7AIJ - chains A and B of the 4 polymer chains in the assembly; structure by X-ray diffraction, 2.95 A resolution.

== Chain A ==
Name: Gag-Pol polyprotein
Organism: Human immunodeficiency virus type 1 BH10
Notes: EC 3.4.23.16, 2.7.7.49, 2.7.7.7, 3.1.26.13, 3.1.13.2, 2.7.7.-, 3.1.-.-
UniProtKB: P03366 (POL_HV1B1); residues 1-554 here correspond to UniProt positions 600-1153 (UniProt number = residue number + 599)
Sequence (556 residues; numbered -1 to 554; the number before each row is that of its first residue; numbers below 1 keep their minus sign (Met-1 is residue -1)):
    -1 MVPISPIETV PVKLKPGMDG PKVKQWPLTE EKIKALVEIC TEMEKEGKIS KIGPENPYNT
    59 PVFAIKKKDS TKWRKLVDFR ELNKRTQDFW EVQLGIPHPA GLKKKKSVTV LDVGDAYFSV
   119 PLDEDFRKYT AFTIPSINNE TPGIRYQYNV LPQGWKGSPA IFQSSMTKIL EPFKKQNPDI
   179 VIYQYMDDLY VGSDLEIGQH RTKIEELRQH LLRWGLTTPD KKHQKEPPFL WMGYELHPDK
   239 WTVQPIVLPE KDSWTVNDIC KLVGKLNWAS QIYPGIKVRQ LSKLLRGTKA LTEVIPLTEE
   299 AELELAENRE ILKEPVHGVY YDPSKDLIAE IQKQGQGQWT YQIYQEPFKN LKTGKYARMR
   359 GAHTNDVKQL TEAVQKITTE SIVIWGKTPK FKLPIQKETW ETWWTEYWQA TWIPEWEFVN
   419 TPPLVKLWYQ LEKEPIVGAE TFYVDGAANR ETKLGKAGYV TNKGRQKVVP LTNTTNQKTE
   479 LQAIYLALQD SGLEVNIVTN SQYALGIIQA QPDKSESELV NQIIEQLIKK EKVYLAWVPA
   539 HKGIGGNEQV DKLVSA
Unresolved in the structure: -1
Construct notes: initiating methionine (-1); expression tag (0); engineered mutation Cys258 (Gln857 in P03366), Ser280 (Cys879 in P03366), Asn498 (Asp1097 in P03366)
UniProt features mapped onto this chain:
  - region: Phe227 to His235 (RT 'primer grip')
  - motif: Trp398 to Trp414 (Tryptophan repeat motif)
  - binding site (Mg(2+)): Asp110, Asp185, Asp186, Asp443, Glu478, Asp549
  - site: Trp401 (Essential for RT p66/p51 heterodimerization), Trp414 (Essential for RT p66/p51 heterodimerization), Phe440, Tyr441 (Cleavage)

== Chain B ==
Name: Gag-Pol polyprotein
Organism: Human immunodeficiency virus type 1 BH10
Notes: EC 3.4.23.16, 2.7.7.49, 2.7.7.7, 3.1.26.13, 3.1.13.2, 2.7.7.-, 3.1.-.-
UniProtKB: P03366 (POL_HV1B1); residues 1-428 here correspond to UniProt positions 600-1027 (UniProt number = residue number + 599)
Sequence (428 residues; numbered 1 to 428; the number before each row is that of its first residue):
     1 PISPIETVPV KLKPGMDGPK VKQWPLTEEK IKALVEICTE MEKEGKISKI GPENPYNTPV
    61 FAIKKKDSTK WRKLVDFREL NKRTQDFWEV QLGIPHPAGL KKKKSVTVLD VGDAYFSVPL
   121 DEDFRKYTAF TIPSINNETP GIRYQYNVLP QGWKGSPAIF QSSMTKILEP FKKQNPDIVI
   181 YQYMDDLYVG SDLEIGQHRT KIEELRQHLL RWGLTTPDKK HQKEPPFLWM GYELHPDKWT
   241 VQPIVLPEKD SWTVNDIQKL VGKLNWASQI YPGIKVRQLS KLLRGTKALT EVIPLTEEAE
   301 LELAENREIL KEPVHGVYYD PSKDLIAEIQ KQGQGQWTYQ IYQEPFKNLK TGKYARMRGA
   361 HTNDVKQLTE AVQKITTESI VIWGKTPKFK LPIQKETWET WWTEYWQATW IPEWEFVNTP
   421 PLVKLWYQ
Unresolved in the structure: 1-3, 215-228
Construct notes: engineered mutation Ser280 (Cys879 in P03366)
UniProt features mapped onto this chain:
  - region: Phe227 to His235 (RT 'primer grip')
  - motif: Trp398 to Trp414 (Tryptophan repeat motif)
  - binding site (Mg(2+)): Asp110, Asp185, Asp186
  - site (Essential for RT p66/p51 heterodimerization): Trp401, Trp414

== Chain A / chain B interface ==
Contacting residue pairs (123; chain A residue first):
  Val8(A) - Glu53(B)
  Pro9(A) - Glu53(B)
  Gln85(A) - Glu53(B)  hydrogen bond (side chain-backbone)
  Asp86(A) - Lys20(B)  salt bridge
  Asp86(A) - Pro55(B)
  Phe87(A) - Pro52(B)
  Phe87(A) - Glu53(B)
  Trp88(A) - Lys20(B)
  Trp88(A) - Val21(B)
  Trp88(A) - Lys22(B)
  Trp88(A) - Pro52(B)  hydrogen bond (backbone-backbone)
  Trp88(A) - Asn54(B)
  Trp88(A) - Pro55(B)
  Trp88(A) - Asn57(B)
  Trp88(A) - Thr131(B)
  Trp88(A) - Arg143(B)
  Val90(A) - Pro140(B)
  Val90(A) - Gly141(B)  hydrogen bond (backbone-backbone)
  Val90(A) - Arg143(B)
  Leu92(A) - Pro133(B)  hydrophobic
  Leu92(A) - Asn137(B)
  Gly93(A) - Asn137(B)  hydrogen bond (backbone-side chain)
  Ile94(A) - Asn137(B)
  Pro95(A) - Asn136(B)
  Pro95(A) - Asn137(B)
  His96(A) - Asn136(B)  hydrogen bond (backbone-side chain)
  Gly99(A) - Asn136(B)
  Ala158(A) - Pro52(B)
  Ile159(A) - Pro52(B)  hydrophobic
  Ser162(A) - Gly51(B)
  Ser162(A) - Pro52(B)
  Thr165(A) - Pro140(B)
  Glu169(A) - Lys49(B)  salt bridge
  Lys172(A) - Thr139(B)
  Val179(A) - Glu138(B)
  Ile180(A) - Glu138(B)
  Tyr181(A) - Asn136(B)  hydrogen bond
  Tyr181(A) - Glu138(B)
  Gln182(A) - Glu138(B)  hydrogen bond (backbone-backbone)
  Gln182(A) - Pro140(B)
  Gln373(A) - Glu396(B)
  Gln373(A) - Thr397(B)  hydrogen bond
  Thr376(A) - Trp401(B)
  Ile380(A) - Leu26(B)
  Ile380(A) - Thr27(B)
  Val381(A) - Pro25(B)  hydrophobic
  Val381(A) - Ile135(B)
  Val381(A) - Asn136(B)  hydrogen bond (backbone-backbone)
  Val381(A) - Asn137(B)
  Ile382(A) - Ile135(B)
  Ile382(A) - Asn136(B)
  Trp383(A) - Ile135(B)
  Gly384(A) - Thr27(B)
  Gly384(A) - Glu28(B)  hydrogen bond (backbone-backbone)
  Gly384(A) - Ile135(B)
  Thr386(A) - Trp401(B)
  Trp402(A) - Lys331(B)  hydrogen bond (backbone-side chain)
  Trp402(A) - His361(B)
  Trp402(A) - Thr362(B)
  Trp402(A) - Asp364(B)
  Tyr405(A) - Lys331(B)  hydrogen bond (backbone-side chain)
  Trp406(A) - Lys331(B)
  Trp406(A) - Asn418(B)  hydrogen bond
  Trp406(A) - Thr419(B)
  Trp406(A) - Pro420(B)
  Trp406(A) - Pro421(B)
  Gln407(A) - Lys331(B)  hydrogen bond (backbone-side chain)
  Gln407(A) - Pro392(B)
  Gln407(A) - Ile393(B)
  Gln407(A) - Gln394(B)
  Gln407(A) - Val417(B)  hydrogen bond (side chain-backbone)
  Gln407(A) - Asn418(B)
  Ala408(A) - Pro392(B)  hydrogen bond (backbone-backbone)
  Ala408(A) - Ile393(B)
  Thr409(A) - Asp364(B)
  Trp410(A) - Thr362(B)  hydrogen bond (side chain-backbone)
  Trp410(A) - Asn363(B)
  Trp410(A) - Val365(B)  hydrophobic
  Trp410(A) - Trp401(B)  hydrophobic
  Trp410(A) - Tyr405(B)
  Pro412(A) - Trp401(B)
  Pro433(A) - Asn255(B)
  Pro433(A) - Leu289(B)  hydrophobic
  Pro433(A) - Thr290(B)
  Ile434(A) - Thr290(B)
  Val435(A) - Thr290(B)
  Thr439(A) - Lys287(B)
  Thr439(A) - Ala288(B)
  Thr439(A) - Leu289(B)  hydrogen bond (side chain-backbone)
  Tyr441(A) - Val254(B)
  Tyr441(A) - Gln258(B)
  Tyr441(A) - Thr286(B)
  Tyr441(A) - Lys287(B)  hydrogen bond (side chain-backbone)
  Val458(A) - Thr286(B)
  Thr459(A) - Thr286(B)
  Asn460(A) - Thr286(B)
  Asn460(A) - Lys287(B)
  Asn460(A) - Ala288(B)
  Asn494(A) - Leu289(B)
  Val496(A) - Gln258(B)
  Val496(A) - Leu289(B)  hydrophobic
  Gln500(A) - Trp266(B)
  Gln507(A) - Pro421(B)
  Tyr532(A) - Asn255(B)  hydrogen bond
  Tyr532(A) - Leu289(B)  hydrophobic
  Trp535(A) - Val423(B)  hydrophobic
  Val536(A) - Gln258(B)
  Pro537(A) - Gly262(B)
  Pro537(A) - Asn265(B)
  Lys540(A) - Asn265(B)
  Lys540(A) - Val276(B)
  Lys540(A) - Ser280(B)  hydrogen bond (backbone-side chain)
  Gly541(A) - Ser280(B)
  Gly541(A) - Leu283(B)
  Gly541(A) - Arg284(B)
  Ile542(A) - Leu283(B)
  Gly543(A) - Leu283(B)  hydrogen bond (backbone-backbone)
  Gly543(A) - Arg284(B)
  Gly543(A) - Gly285(B)
  Gly544(A) - Arg284(B)
  Gly544(A) - Gly285(B)
  Gly544(A) - Thr286(B)
  Gln547(A) - Arg284(B)
Interface residues without a listed pair, chain A (69 interface residues in all): Gln91, Leu100, Gln161, Arg358, Thr377, Thr403, Gly504, Glu546
Interface residues without a listed pair, chain B (65 interface residues in all): Ile50, Lys259, Val261, Trp337, Leu368, Thr400

== Summary ==
The interface between chain A and chain B involves 69 residues on one side and 65 on the other; the contacts
include 22 hydrogen bonds and 2 salt bridges. Polar contacts include Asp86(A)-Lys20(B), Glu169(A)-Lys49(B) and
Gln85(A)-Glu53(B).
Chain A is Gag-Pol polyprotein and chain B is Gag-Pol polyprotein, both from Human immunodeficiency virus type
1 BH10; the structure, HIV-1 reverse transcriptase complex with DNA and L-methionine tenofovir, was determined
by X-ray diffraction together with 7AHX, 7AID, 7AIF, 7AIG and 7AII from the same study.
